PDB entry 2X9L | X-ray diffraction, 1.73 A resolution | chain A

[Chain A]
Name: N-acyl glm peudo-teicoplanin deacetylase
From: Actinoplanes teichomyceticus
UniProt: Q6ZZJ1 (Q6ZZJ1_ACTTI); numbering as in UniProt (aligned over 1-273)
Chain sequence (273 residues; each row starts with the number of its first residue):
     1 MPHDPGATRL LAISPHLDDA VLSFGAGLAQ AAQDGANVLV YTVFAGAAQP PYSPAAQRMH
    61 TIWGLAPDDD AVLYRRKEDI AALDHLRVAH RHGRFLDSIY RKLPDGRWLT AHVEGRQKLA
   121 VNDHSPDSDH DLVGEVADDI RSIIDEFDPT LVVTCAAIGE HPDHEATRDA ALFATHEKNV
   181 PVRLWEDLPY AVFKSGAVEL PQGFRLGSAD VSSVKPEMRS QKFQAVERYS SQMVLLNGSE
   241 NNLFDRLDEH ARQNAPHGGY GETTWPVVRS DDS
Disordered / not traced: 1-7, 112-119, 239-240
Modified / non-standard residues: Mse-1 (selenomethionine); Mse-59, Mse-218, Mse-233 (selenomethionine; parent Met)
Ion coordination: Zn2+: His-16, Asp-19, His-164

[In short]
The Zn2+ site is built by His-16, Asp-19 and His-164.
Chain A is N-acyl glm peudo-teicoplanin deacetylase (Actinoplanes teichomyceticus); the structure, Crystal
structure of deacetylase-bog complex in biosynthesis pathway of teicoplanin, was determined by X-ray
diffraction (same publication as 2XAD).
